Entry 3NX2 (X-ray diffraction, 2.01 A resolution); this record covers chain A.

# Chain A
Protein: Ferulic acid decarboxylase
From: Enterobacter sp. Px6-4
Notes: EC 4.1.1.-
UniProtKB: C6F3U5 (C6F3U5_9ENTR); numbering as in UniProt (aligned over 1-168)
Sequence (168 residues; numbered 1 to 168; the number before each row is that of its first residue):
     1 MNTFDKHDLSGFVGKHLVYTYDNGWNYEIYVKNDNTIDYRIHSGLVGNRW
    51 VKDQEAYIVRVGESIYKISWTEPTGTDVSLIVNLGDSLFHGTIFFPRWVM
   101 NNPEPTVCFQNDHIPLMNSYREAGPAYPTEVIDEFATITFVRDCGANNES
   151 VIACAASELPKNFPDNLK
Not modelled in the structure: 1-4, 167-168
Ligand contacts: ferulic acid (FER; 3-(4-hydroxy-3-methoxyphenyl)-2-propenoic acid): Tyr21, Asn23, Trp25, Tyr27, Ile41, Val46, Ile93, Phe95, Ile132, Glu134
What the authors report for this chain:
  - binding site for ferulic acid: Tyr21, Asn23, Trp25, Tyr27, Ile41, Val46, Ile132, Glu134
  - catalytic residues: Asn23, Trp25, Tyr27, Glu134 (proposed by the authors, not directly observed)
  - conformationally variable residues: Trp25
  - mutagenesis - W25A, E134A (5.35 mu s-1): decreased catalytic activity
  - mutagenesis - W25A: increased binding to ferulic acid
  - mutagenesis - Y21A, Y27A: abolished catalytic activity

# Overview
Ligands of chain A: ferulic acid. The paper reports catalytic residues Asn23, Trp25 and Tyr27 among others;
W25A and E134A reduce catalytic activity; 4 substitutions were tested in all.
Chain A is Ferulic acid decarboxylase (Enterobacter sp. Px6-4); the structure, Enterobacter sp. Px6-4 Ferulic
Acid Decarboxylase in complex with substrate analogues, was determined by X-ray diffraction together with 3NX1
from the same study.
